3CLZ - chains A and F of the 3 polymer chains in the assembly; structure by X-ray diffraction, 2.20 A resolution.

Chain A:
Name: E3 ubiquitin-protein ligase UHRF1
From: Homo sapiens
Notes: EC 6.3.2.-; fragment: sra domain
UniProt: Q96T88 (UHRF1_HUMAN); residues 414-617 here = UniProt positions 414-617
Chain sequence (212 residues; numbered 413 to 624; the number before each row is that of its first residue):
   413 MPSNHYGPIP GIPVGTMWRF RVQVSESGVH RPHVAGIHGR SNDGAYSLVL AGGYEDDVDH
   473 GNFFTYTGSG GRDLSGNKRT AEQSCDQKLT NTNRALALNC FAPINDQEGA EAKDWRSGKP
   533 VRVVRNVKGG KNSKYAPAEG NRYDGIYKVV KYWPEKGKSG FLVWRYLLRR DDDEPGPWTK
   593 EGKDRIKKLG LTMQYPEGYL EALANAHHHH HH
Disordered / not traced: 413-415, 620-624
Sequence notes: initiating methionine (413); expression tag (618-624)
UniProt features mapped onto this chain:
  - region: His-445, Val-446 (Required to promote base flipping), Tyr-466 to Asp-469 (Required for formation of a 5-methylcytosine-binding pocket), Tyr-478 to Ser-481 (Required for formation of a 5-methylcytosine-binding pocket)
  - binding site (DNA): Ala-463, Gly-464, Asp-469
  - site: Thr-479 (Required to confer preferential recognition of cytosine over thymine), Asn-489 (Required to discriminate between hemimethylated DNA versus symmetrically methylated DNA), Arg-491 (Required for affinity and specificity for 5-mCpG sequence)
  - modified residue: Lys-546 (N6-acetyllysine)
  - cross-link: Lys-546 (Glycyl lysine isopeptide (Lys-Gly) (interchain with G-Cter in SUMO2))
  - mutagenesis: Arg-433 (R433A: Does not affect ability to bind DNA), Arg-443 (R443A: Decreased ability to bind DNA), Gly-448 (G448D: Decreased affinity for DNA), Tyr-466 (Y466G: Decreased ability to bind DNA), Asp-469 (D469G: Abolishes ability to bind hemimethylated DNA), Asn-489 (N489A: Abolishes specificity to hemimethylated DNA), Arg-491 (R491A: Decreased binding to methylated DNA but does not affect ability to bind DNA)

Chain F:
Molecule: 12-nt DNA strand
Sequence (12 nucleotides; row label = number of the first residue in the row):
     1 CCCTGCGGGC CC

Chain A / chain F interface:
Residue-residue contacts (16; chain A residue first):
  Arg-443(A) / DC10(F)  salt bridge to the phosphate
  His-445(A) / DG9(F)  sugar contact
  Val-446(A) / DG7(F)  base contact
  Val-446(A) / DG8(F)  base contact
  His-450(A) / DC10(F)  phosphate contact
  His-450(A) / DC11(F)  salt bridge to the phosphate
  Gly-451(A) / DC11(F)  sugar contact
  Arg-452(A) / DC11(F)  salt bridge to the phosphate
  Arg-452(A) / DC12(F)  phosphate contact
  Ser-453(A) / DC12(F)  hydrogen bond to the phosphate
  Gly-488(A) / DG5(F)  sugar contact
  Asn-489(A) / DG5(F)  sugar contact
  Asn-489(A) / DC6(F)  hydrogen bond to the phosphate
  Arg-491(A) / DC6(F)  base contact
  Arg-491(A) / DG7(F)  hydrogen bond to the base
  Arg-491(A) / DG8(F)  hydrogen bond to the base
Also at the interface, not in a pair above, chain A (12 interface residues in all): Tyr-458, Lys-490

Overview:
12 residues of chain A face 8 of chain F across their interface; the contacts include 4 hydrogen bonds and 3
salt bridges. Polar pairs include Arg-491(A)/DG7(F), Arg-491(A)/DG8(F) and Ser-453(A)/DC12(F). Curated
annotation (UniProt) lists 3 DNA-binding residues and 7 mutagenesis sites on chain A.
Chain A is E3 ubiquitin-protein ligase UHRF1 (Homo sapiens) and chain F is a 12-nt DNA strand; the structure,
The set and ring associated (SRA) domain of UHRF1 bound to methylated DNA, was determined by X-ray diffraction
(same publication as 3BI7).
